PDB entry 9CJL | electron microscopy, 5.50 A resolution (low resolution: residue-level contacts below are approximate; hydrogen-bond / salt-bridge calls are withheld) | chains H and I of the 12 polymer chains in the assembly

[Chain H (and I)]
Molecule: Transmembrane emp24 domain-containing protein 9
Source organism: Homo sapiens
Notes: chain I of this document is another copy of the same molecule, construct and numbering; everything in this record applies to it too
Reference sequence: Q9BVK6 (TMED9_HUMAN); residue numbers follow UniProt; this construct covers 1-235
Chain sequence (235 residues; each row starts with the number of its first residue):
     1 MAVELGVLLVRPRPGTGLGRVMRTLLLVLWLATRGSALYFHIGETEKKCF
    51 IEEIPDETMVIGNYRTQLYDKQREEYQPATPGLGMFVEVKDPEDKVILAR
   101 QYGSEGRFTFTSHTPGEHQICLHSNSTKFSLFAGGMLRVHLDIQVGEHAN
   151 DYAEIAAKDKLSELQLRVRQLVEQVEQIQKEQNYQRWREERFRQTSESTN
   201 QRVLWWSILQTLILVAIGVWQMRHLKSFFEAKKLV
Unresolved in the structure: 1-161
Residues lining bound ligands: PtdIns(4,5)P2 (9ED; [(2R)-2-[(E)-octadec-9-enoyl]oxy-3-[oxidanyl-[(1R,2R,3S,4R,5R,6S)-2,3,6-tris(oxidanyl)-4,5-diphosphonooxy-cyclohexyl]oxy-phosphoryl]oxy-propyl] (E)-octadec-9-enoate): Q201, L204, W205, I208, L212, L214, V215, A216, V219, W220, R223
Curated features (UniProtKB/Swiss-Prot):
  - region: C121 to K160 (Required for interaction with STX17)
  - motif: F228 to V235 (COPI vesicle coat-binding), F228, F229 (COPII vesicle coat-binding)
  - modified residue: K160 (N6-acetyllysine)
  - glycosylation: N125 (N-linked (GlcNAc...) asparagine)
  - mutagenesis: K232 to K233 (Localization to plasma membrane and endocytosis)
From the paper describing this entry:
  - mutagenesis - R223E: decreased binding to COPB2
  - mutagenesis - R223E: unchanged binding to Sec23a
  - mutagenesis - E52R, E52R/E53R: decreased binding to MBP-OR
  - mutagenesis - E53R: unchanged binding to MBP-OR

[Chain H / chain I interface]
Contacting residue pairs (28):
  L164(H) - L164(I)
  Q165(H) - R167(I)
  V168(H) - R167(I)
  R169(H) - R167(I)
  L171(H) - L171(I)
  Q174(H) - I178(I)
  V175(H) - Q174(I)
  I178(H) - Q177(I)
  I178(H) - I178(I)
  Q179(H) - Q177(I)
  E181(H) - E181(I)
  Q182(H) - Q177(I)
  Q182(H) - E181(I)
  Q185(H) - Y184(I)
  Q185(H) - Q185(I)
  Q185(H) - R188(I)
  R186(H) - R188(I)
  R188(H) - R188(I)
  R188(H) - F192(I)
  E189(H) - R188(I)
  F192(H) - T195(I)
  T199(H) - T199(I)
  V203(H) - V203(I)
  Q210(H) - L214(I)
  L214(H) - L214(I)
  L225(H) - L225(I)
  F229(H) - K232(I)
  K232(H) - K232(I)
Also at the interface, not in a pair above, chain H (27 interface residues in all): V172, R191, W206, F228
Also at the interface, not in a pair above, chain I (24 interface residues in all): R191, S207, Q210, I213, I217, F228, F229

[Overview]
The interface between chain H and chain I involves 27 residues on one side and 24 on the other. Chain H binds
PtdIns(4,5)P2. From UniProt: 2 mutagenesis sites on chain H. From the paper: E52R and E52R/E53R of chain H
reduce binding to MBP-OR; R223E of chain H reduces binding to COPB2.
Both chains are Transmembrane emp24 domain-containing protein 9 (Homo sapiens). Entry 9CJL (Molecular basis of
TMED9 dodecamer) was determined by electron microscopy, deposited together with 9CJK.
